9J60 - chains A and B; structure by electron microscopy, 2.70 A resolution.

== Chain A (and B) ==
Name: Isoamylase 1, chloroplastic
Organism: Oryza sativa Japonica Group
Notes: EC 3.2.1.68; chain B of this document is another copy of the same molecule, construct and numbering; everything in this record applies to it too
UniProt: D0TZF0 (ISOA1_ORYSJ); residues 55-803 here = UniProt positions 55-803
Sequence (777 residues; row label = number of the first residue in the row):
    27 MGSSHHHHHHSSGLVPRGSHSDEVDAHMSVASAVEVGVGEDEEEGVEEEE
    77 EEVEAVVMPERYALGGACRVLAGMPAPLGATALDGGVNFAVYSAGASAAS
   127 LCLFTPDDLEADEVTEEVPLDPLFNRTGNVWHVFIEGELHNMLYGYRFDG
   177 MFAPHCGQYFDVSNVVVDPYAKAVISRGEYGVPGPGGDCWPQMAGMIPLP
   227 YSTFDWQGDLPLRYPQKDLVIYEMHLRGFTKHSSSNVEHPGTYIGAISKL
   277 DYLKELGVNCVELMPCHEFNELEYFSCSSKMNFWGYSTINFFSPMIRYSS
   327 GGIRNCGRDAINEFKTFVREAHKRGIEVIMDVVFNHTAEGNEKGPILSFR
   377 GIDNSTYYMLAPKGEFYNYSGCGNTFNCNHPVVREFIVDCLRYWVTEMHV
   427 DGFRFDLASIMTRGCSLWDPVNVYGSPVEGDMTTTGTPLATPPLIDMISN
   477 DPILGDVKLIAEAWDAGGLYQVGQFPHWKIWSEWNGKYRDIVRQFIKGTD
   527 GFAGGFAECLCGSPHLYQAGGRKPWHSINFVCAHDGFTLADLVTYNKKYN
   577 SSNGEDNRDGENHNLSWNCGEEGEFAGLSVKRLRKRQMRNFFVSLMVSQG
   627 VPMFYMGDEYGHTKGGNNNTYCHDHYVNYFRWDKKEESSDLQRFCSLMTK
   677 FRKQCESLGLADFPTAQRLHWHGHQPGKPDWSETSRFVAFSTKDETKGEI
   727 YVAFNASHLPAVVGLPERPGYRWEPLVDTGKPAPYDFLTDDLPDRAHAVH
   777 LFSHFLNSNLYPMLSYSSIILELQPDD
Disordered / not traced: 27-94, 387-393, 435-469, 489-498, 803 (chain B: 27-86, 443-461)
Sequence notes: initiating methionine (27); expression tag (28-54)
Curated features (UniProtKB/Swiss-Prot):
  - active site: Asp432 (Nucleophile), Glu488 (Proton donor)
  - site: Asp561 (Transition state stabilizer)

== Interface between chain A and chain B ==
Residue-residue contacts (31; chain A residue first):
  Arg608(A) with Asn783(B)
  Pro736(A) with Val738(B), hydrophobic; Leu786(B), hydrophobic
  Val738(A) with Pro736(B), hydrophobic; Val738(B), hydrophobic
  Gly756(A) with His780(B)
  Lys757(A) with His780(B)
  Pro758(A) with His776(B)
  Tyr761(A) with His773(B)
  His773(A) with Tyr761(B), hydrogen bond; Asp770(B), salt bridge; His773(B)
  Ala774(A) with Leu777(B), hydrophobic
  His776(A) with Pro758(B)
  Leu777(A) with Ala774(B), hydrophobic; Leu777(B), hydrophobic; Phe778(B)
  Phe778(A) with Leu777(B); Phe778(B), hydrophobic
  His780(A) with Gly756(B); Lys757(B); Leu790(B)
  Phe781(A) with Pro788(B), hydrophobic; Leu790(B), hydrophobic
  Asn783(A) with Arg608(B)
  Leu786(A) with Pro736(B), hydrophobic
  Pro788(A) with Phe781(B), hydrophobic; Pro788(B), hydrophobic
  Leu790(A) with His780(B); Phe781(B), hydrophobic; Leu786(B), hydrophobic
Also at the interface, not in a pair above, chain A (22 interface residues in all): Asp770, Ser779, Ser784, Met789
Also at the interface, not in a pair above, chain B (20 interface residues in all): Met789

== In short ==
Chain A and chain B form an interface of 22 and 20 residues respectively, with 1 hydrogen bond and 1 salt
bridge. Among the polar pairs are His773(A)-Asp770(B) and His773(A)-Tyr761(B). From UniProt: active-site
residues Asp432(A) and Glu488(A) on chain A.
Chain A and chain B are both Isoamylase 1, chloroplastic (Oryza sativa Japonica Group); the structure, Cryo-EM
structure of the rice isoamylase ISA1 dimer, was determined by electron microscopy together with 9J6X and 9LFN
from the same study.
